PDB entry 9CPO | electron microscopy, 3.50 A resolution | chains A and T of the 6 polymer chains in the assembly

Chain A:
Protein: RNA-directed RNA polymerase nsp12
Organism: Infectious bronchitis virus
Notes: EC 2.7.7.48, 2.7.7.50
Reference sequence: P0C6Y3 (R1AB_IBVM); residues 8-937 here correspond to UniProt positions 3938-4867 (UniProt number = residue number + 3930)
Chain sequence (930 residues; row label = number of the first residue in the row):
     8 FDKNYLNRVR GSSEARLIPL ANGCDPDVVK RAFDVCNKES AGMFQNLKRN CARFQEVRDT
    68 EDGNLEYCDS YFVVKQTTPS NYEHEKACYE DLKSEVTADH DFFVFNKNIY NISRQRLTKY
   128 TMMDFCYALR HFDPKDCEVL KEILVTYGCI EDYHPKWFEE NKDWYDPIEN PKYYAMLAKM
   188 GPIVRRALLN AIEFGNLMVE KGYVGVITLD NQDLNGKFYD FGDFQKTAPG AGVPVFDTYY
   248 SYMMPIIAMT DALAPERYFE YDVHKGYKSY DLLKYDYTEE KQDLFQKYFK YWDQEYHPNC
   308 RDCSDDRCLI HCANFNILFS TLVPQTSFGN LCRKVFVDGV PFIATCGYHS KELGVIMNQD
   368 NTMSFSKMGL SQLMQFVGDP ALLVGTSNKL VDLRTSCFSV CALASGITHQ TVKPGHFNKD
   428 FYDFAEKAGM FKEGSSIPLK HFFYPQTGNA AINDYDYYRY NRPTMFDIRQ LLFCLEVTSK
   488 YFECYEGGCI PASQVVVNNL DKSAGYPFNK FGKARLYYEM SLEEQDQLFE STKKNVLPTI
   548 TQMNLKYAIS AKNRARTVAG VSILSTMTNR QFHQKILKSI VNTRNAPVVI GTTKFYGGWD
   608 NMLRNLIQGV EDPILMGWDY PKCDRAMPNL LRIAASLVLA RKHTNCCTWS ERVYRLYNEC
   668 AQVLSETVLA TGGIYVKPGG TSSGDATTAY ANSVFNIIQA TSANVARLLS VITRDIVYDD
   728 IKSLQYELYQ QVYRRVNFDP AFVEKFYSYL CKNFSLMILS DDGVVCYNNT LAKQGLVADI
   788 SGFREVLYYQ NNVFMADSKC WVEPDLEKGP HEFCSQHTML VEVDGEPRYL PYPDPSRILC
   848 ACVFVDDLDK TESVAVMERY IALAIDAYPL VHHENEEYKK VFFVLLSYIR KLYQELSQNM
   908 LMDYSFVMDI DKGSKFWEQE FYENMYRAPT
Bound ions: Zn2+ site 1: His-304, Cys-310, Cys-315, Cys-319; Zn2+ site 2: Cys-496, His-650, Cys-653, Cys-654
Swiss-Prot annotation at these positions:
  - region: Thr-590 to Pro-628 (RdRp Palm N-ter)
  - active site: Ser-767, Asp-768, Asp-769
  - binding site (Zn(2+)): His-304, Cys-310, Cys-315, Cys-319, Cys-496, His-650, Cys-653, Cys-654
From the paper describing this entry:
  - conformationally variable residues (loop rearrangement): Arg-264 to Asp-278
  - contacts within the chain: Glu-263/Lys-294 (salt bridge), Tyr-274/Tyr-277 (pi stacking)
  - mutagenesis - Y268S, H271R: decreased catalytic activity
  - mutagenesis - Y268S, H271R: decreased binding to RNA

Chain T:
Molecule: RNA template
Sequence (33 nucleotides; numbered 24 to 56; the number before each row is that of its first residue):
    24 AAAAAUCUGU GAUUUUAAUA GCUUCUUAGG AGA

Chain A / chain T interface:
Residue-residue contacts (32; chain A residue first):
  Gln-417(A) / A24(T)  base contact
  Asn-505(A) / U29(T)  hydrogen bond to the phosphate
  Lys-509(A) / A26(T)  salt bridge to the phosphate
  Lys-509(A) / A27(T)  phosphate contact
  Ser-510(A) / A25(T)  phosphate contact
  Ser-510(A) / A26(T)  hydrogen bond to the phosphate
  Asn-516(A) / A24(T)  phosphate contact
  Asn-516(A) / A25(T)  hydrogen bond to the phosphate
  Val-565(A) / A26(T)  base contact
  Ala-566(A) / A26(T)  hydrogen bond to the sugar
  Gly-567(A) / A26(T)  sugar contact
  Val-568(A) / A26(T)  sugar contact
  Arg-577(A) / A27(T)  phosphate contact
  Arg-577(A) / A28(T)  salt bridge to the phosphate
  Lys-585(A) / U29(T)  salt bridge to the phosphate
  Val-588(A) / U29(T)  sugar contact
  Gly-598(A) / U29(T)  sugar contact
  Gly-598(A) / C30(T)  sugar contact
  Thr-600(A) / C30(T)  hydrogen bond to the sugar
  Thr-600(A) / U31(T)  sugar contact
  Phe-602(A) / C30(T)  sugar contact
  Phe-602(A) / U31(T)  sugar contact
  Tyr-603(A) / U31(T)  phosphate contact
  Tyr-603(A) / G32(T)  hydrogen bond to the phosphate
  Ser-690(A) / A26(T)  base contact
  Gly-691(A) / A26(T)  hydrogen bond to the sugar
  Gly-691(A) / A27(T)  sugar contact
  Asp-692(A) / A27(T)  sugar contact
  Ala-693(A) / A27(T)  sugar contact
  Thr-694(A) / A27(T)  hydrogen bond to the sugar
  Tyr-697(A) / A28(T)  hydrogen bond to the sugar
  Met-932(A) / G32(T)  phosphate contact
Interface residues without a listed pair, chain A (35 interface residues in all): Lys-517, Lys-520, Gln-549, Asn-551, Leu-552, Lys-553, Thr-573, Lys-601, Ile-868, Lys-922, Phe-923, Phe-928
Interface residues without a listed pair, chain T (10 interface residues in all): U33

Overview:
The interface between chain A and chain T involves 35 residues on one side and 10 on the other; the contacts
include 9 hydrogen bonds and 3 salt bridges. Polar pairs include Ala-566(A)/A26(T), Thr-600(A)/C30(T) and
Gly-691(A)/A26(T). The paper reports that Y268S and H271R of chain A reduce catalytic activity; conformational
variability at Arg-264(A).
Chain A is RNA-directed RNA polymerase nsp12 (Infectious bronchitis virus) and chain T is RNA template; the
structure, Infectious bronchitis virus core polymerase complex, was determined by electron microscopy.
